6XES - chains D and E of the 5 polymer chains in the assembly; structure by X-ray diffraction, 2.32 A resolution.

# Chain D
Protein: Tubulin beta chain
From: Sus scrofa
UniProtKB: A0A287AGU7 (A0A287AGU7_PIG); numbering as in UniProt (aligned over 1-433)
Sequence (433 residues; each row starts with the number of its first residue):
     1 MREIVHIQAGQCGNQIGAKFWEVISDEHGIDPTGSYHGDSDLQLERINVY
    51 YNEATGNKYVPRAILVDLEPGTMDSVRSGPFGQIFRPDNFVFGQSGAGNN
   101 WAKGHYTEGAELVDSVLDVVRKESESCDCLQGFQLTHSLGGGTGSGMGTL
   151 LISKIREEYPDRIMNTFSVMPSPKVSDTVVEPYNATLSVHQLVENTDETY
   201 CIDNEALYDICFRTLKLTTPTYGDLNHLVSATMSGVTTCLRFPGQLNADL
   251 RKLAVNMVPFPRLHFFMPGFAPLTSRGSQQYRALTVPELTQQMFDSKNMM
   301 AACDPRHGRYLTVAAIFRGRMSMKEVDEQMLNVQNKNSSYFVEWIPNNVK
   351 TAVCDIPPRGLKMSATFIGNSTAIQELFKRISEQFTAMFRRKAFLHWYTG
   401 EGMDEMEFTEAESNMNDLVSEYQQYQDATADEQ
Disordered / not traced: 432-433
Small-molecule neighbours:
  - GTP (guanosine-5'-triphosphate): G10, Q11, C12, Q15, I16, D67, G96, A97, G98, N99, N100, S138, G140, G141, G142, T143, G144, V169, P171, V175, S176, E181, N204, L207, Y222, L225, N226, V229
  - TU3 ([6-(3-hydroxy-4-methylphenyl)pyrazin-2-yl](3,4,5-trimethoxyphenyl)methanone): V236, C239, L240, L246, A248, D249, K252, L253, N256, M257, T312, V313, A314, A315, I316, N347, N348, V349, K350, A352, I368
From the paper describing this entry:
  - binding site for TU3: G235, C239, L240, L246, A248, D249, K252, L253, N256, M257, A314, I316, N347, K350, A352, I368

# Chain E
Protein: Stathmin-4
From: Rattus norvegicus
UniProtKB: P63043 (STMN4_RAT); residues 5-145 here correspond to UniProt positions 49-189 (UniProt number = residue number + 44)
Sequence (143 residues; numbered 3 to 145; the number before each row is that of its first residue):
     3 MADMEVIELNKATSGQSWEVILKPPSFDGVPEFNASLPRRRDPSLEEIQK
    53 KLEAAEERRKYQEAELLKHLAEKREHEREVIQKAIEENNNFIKMAKEKLA
   103 QKMESNKENREAHLAAMLERLQEKDKHAEEVRKNKELKEEASR
Disordered / not traced: 3-5, 34-43, 141-145
Differences from the reference sequence: initiating methionine (3); expression tag (4); engineered mutation A14 (Cys58 in P63043), W20 (Phe64 in P63043)
Curated features (UniProtKB/Swiss-Prot):
  - modified residue: S46 (Phosphoserine)

# Interface between chain D and chain E
Contacting residue pairs - 25 pairs, chain D then chain E:
  Y106(D) - H129(E)
  Y106(D) - A130(E)  hydrophobic
  Y106(D) - V133(E)  hydrophobic
  Y106(D) - R134(E)  hydrogen bond (backbone-side chain)
  T107(D) - K137(E)
  A110(D) - R134(E)
  S153(D) - L123(E)
  K154(D) - D127(E)  salt bridge
  R156(D) - M119(E)
  R156(D) - L123(E)
  E157(D) - L120(E)
  E157(D) - L123(E)
  E157(D) - D127(E)
  Q191(D) - K126(E)
  E194(D) - K126(E)
  N195(D) - L123(E)
  N195(D) - K126(E)  hydrogen bond
  T399(D) - K140(E)
  G400(D) - K137(E)
  E401(D) - V133(E)
  E401(D) - K137(E)  salt bridge
  G402(D) - V133(E)
  G402(D) - N136(E)
  G402(D) - K137(E)
  E407(D) - H129(E)  salt bridge
Interface residues without a listed pair, chain D (17 interface residues in all): P160, M403
Interface residues without a listed pair, chain E (14 interface residues in all): L116, Q124

# Overview
17 residues of chain D face 14 of chain E across their interface, with 2 hydrogen bonds and 3 salt bridges.
Among the polar pairs are K154(D)-D127(E), E401(D)-K137(E) and E407(D)-H129(E). Ligands of chain D: GTP and
compound TU3. The paper reports a binding site for TU3 at G235(D), C239(D) and L240(D) among others.
Chain D is Tubulin beta chain (Sus scrofa) and chain E is Stathmin-4 (Rattus norvegicus); the structure,
Tubulin-RB3_SLD in complex with compound 40a, was determined by X-ray diffraction (same publication as 6XER
and 6XET).
